Entry 7NN3 (X-ray diffraction, 1.89 A resolution); this record covers chain A.

== Chain A ==
Protein: Beta-xylanase
Source organism: Caldicellulosiruptor kristjanssonii (strain ATCC 700853 / DSM 12137 / I77R1B)
Notes: EC 3.2.1.8
UniProtKB: E4S6E9 (E4S6E9_CALKI); residues 22-399 here correspond to UniProt positions 1340-1717 (UniProt number = residue number + 1318)
Amino-acid sequence (399 residues; each row starts with the number of its first residue):
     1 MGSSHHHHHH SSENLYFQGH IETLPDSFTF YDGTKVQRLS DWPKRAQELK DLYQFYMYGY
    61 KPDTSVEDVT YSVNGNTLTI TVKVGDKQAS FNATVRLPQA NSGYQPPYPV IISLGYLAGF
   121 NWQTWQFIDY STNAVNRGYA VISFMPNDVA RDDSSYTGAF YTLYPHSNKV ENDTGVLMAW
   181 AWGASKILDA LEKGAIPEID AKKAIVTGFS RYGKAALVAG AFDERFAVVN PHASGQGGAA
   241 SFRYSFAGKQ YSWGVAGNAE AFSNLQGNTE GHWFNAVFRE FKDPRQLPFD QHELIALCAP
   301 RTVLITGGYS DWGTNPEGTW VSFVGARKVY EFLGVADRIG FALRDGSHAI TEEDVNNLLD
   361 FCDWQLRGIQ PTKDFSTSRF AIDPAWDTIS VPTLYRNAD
Unresolved in the structure: 1-11, 395-399
Construct notes: initiating methionine (1); expression tag (2-21)
Reported in the primary citation:
  - catalytic residues: Ser210, Asp311, His348

== Summary ==
The paper reports catalytic residues Ser210, Asp311 and His348.
Chain A is Beta-xylanase (Caldicellulosiruptor kristjanssonii (strain ATCC 700853 / DSM 12137 / I77R1B)); the
structure, A carbohydrate esterase family 15 (CE15) glucuronoyl esterase from Caldicellulosiruptor
kristjansonii, was determined by X-ray diffraction together with 7NWN, 7NWO, 7NWP and 7NWQ from the same
study.
